PDB entry 6VXK | electron microscopy, 3.10 A resolution | chains A and C of the 4 polymer chains in the assembly

[Chain A (and C)]
Name: Semaphorin-like protein 139
Source organism: Ectromelia virus (strain Moscow)
Notes: chain C of this document is another copy of the same molecule, construct and numbering; everything in this record applies to it too
Reference sequence: Q8JL80 (SEMA_ECTVM); numbering as in UniProt (aligned over 15-399)
Amino-acid sequence (398 residues; numbered 12 to 409; the number before each row is that of its first residue):
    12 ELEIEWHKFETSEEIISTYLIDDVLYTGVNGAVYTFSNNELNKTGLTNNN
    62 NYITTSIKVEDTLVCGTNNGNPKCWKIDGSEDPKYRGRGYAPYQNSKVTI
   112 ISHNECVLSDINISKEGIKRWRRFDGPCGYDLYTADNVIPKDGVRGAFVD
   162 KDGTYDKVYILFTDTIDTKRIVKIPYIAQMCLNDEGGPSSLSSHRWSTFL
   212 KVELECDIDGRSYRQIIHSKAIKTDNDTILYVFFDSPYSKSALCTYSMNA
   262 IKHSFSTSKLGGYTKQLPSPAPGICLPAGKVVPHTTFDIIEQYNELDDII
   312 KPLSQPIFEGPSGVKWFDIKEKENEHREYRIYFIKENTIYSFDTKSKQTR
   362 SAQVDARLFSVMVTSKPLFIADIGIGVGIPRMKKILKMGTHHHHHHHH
Unresolved in the structure: 392-409
Construct notes: expression tag (12-14, 400-409)
Disulfides: C76-C85, C117-C139, C192-C286, C217-C255
Glycans and other covalent adducts: N-acetylglucosamine (NAG) linked to N53

[Interface between chain A and chain C]
Pairs across the interface - 27 pairs, chain A then chain C:
  K180(A) with E214(C), salt bridge; E306(C), salt bridge; D309(C)
  R181(A) with I185(C); E214(C), salt bridge; L215(C), hydrogen bond (side chain-backbone); R225(C); I310(C)
  I185(A) with R181(C)
  E214(A) with K180(C), salt bridge; R181(C), salt bridge
  L215(A) with R181(C), hydrogen bond (backbone-side chain)
  D220(A) with P248(C)
  G221(A) with P248(C)
  R222(A) with P248(C); Y249(C)
  S223(A) with Y249(C), hydrogen bond (backbone-side chain)
  R225(A) with R181(C)
  P248(A) with D220(C); G221(C); R222(C)
  Y249(A) with R222(C); S223(C), hydrogen bond (side chain-backbone); Y249(C), hydrophobic
  E306(A) with K180(C), salt bridge
  D309(A) with K180(C)
  I310(A) with R181(C)
Interface residues without a listed pair, chain A (21 interface residues in all): P186, E216, Y224, S250, L307, D308
Interface residues without a listed pair, chain C (21 interface residues in all): P186, E216, Y224, S250, L307, D308

[In short]
Chain A and chain C each contribute 21 residues to their interface; the contacts include 4 hydrogen bonds and
6 salt bridges. Among the polar pairs are K180(A)-E214(C), K180(A)-E306(C) and R181(A)-E214(C). Covalently
linked N-acetylglucosamine: at N53(A).
Chain A and chain C are both Semaphorin-like protein 139 (Ectromelia virus (strain Moscow)); the structure,
Cryo-EM Structure of the full-length A39R/PlexinC1 complex, was determined by electron microscopy.
